7QOL - chains C and S of the 30 polymer chains in the assembly; structure by electron microscopy, 3.33 A resolution.

Chain C (and S):
Name: Ring protein 2 gp40
From: Bacteroides phage crAss001
Notes: chain S of this document is another copy of the same molecule, construct and numbering; everything in this record applies to it too
UniProt: A0A385DT87 (A0A385DT87_9CAUD); residue numbers follow UniProt; this construct covers 1-225
Amino-acid sequence (225 residues; numbered 1 to 225; the number before each row is that of its first residue):
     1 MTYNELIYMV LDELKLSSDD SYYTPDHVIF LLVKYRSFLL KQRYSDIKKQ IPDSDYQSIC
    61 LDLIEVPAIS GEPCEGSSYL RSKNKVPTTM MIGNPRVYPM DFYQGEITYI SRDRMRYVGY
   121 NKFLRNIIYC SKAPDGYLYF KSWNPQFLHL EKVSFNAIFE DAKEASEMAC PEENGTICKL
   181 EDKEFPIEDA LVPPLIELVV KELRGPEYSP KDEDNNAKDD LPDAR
Disulfides: Cys-60/Cys-170

Chain C / chain S interface:
Residue-residue contacts (79; chain C residue first):
  Tyr-22(C) / Asp-12(S)  hydrogen bond
  Tyr-22(C) / Lys-15(S)
  Tyr-22(C) / Ser-17(S)
  Tyr-23(C) / Asp-12(S)  hydrogen bond (side chain-backbone)
  Tyr-23(C) / Glu-13(S)
  Tyr-23(C) / Lys-15(S)
  His-27(C) / Met-9(S)
  His-27(C) / Asp-12(S)  salt bridge
  Phe-30(C) / Met-1(S)  hydrophobic
  Phe-30(C) / Glu-5(S)
  Leu-31(C) / Met-9(S)  hydrophobic
  Lys-34(C) / Met-1(S)
  Lys-34(C) / Asp-189(S)  salt bridge
  Tyr-35(C) / Pro-193(S)
  Ser-37(C) / Ala-190(S)
  Phe-38(C) / Ala-190(S)
  Lys-41(C) / Tyr-44(S)  hydrogen bond
  Lys-41(C) / Glu-188(S)  salt bridge
  Lys-41(C) / Ala-190(S)
  Ala-68(C) / Asp-101(S)
  Ile-69(C) / Pro-99(S)
  Ile-69(C) / Asp-101(S)
  Glu-75(C) / Gln-104(S)
  Gly-76(C) / Gln-104(S)
  Tyr-79(C) / Asp-101(S)  hydrogen bond
  Tyr-79(C) / Tyr-103(S)
  Arg-81(C) / Glu-173(S)  salt bridge
  Met-91(C) / Gln-50(S)
  Met-91(C) / Pro-52(S)  hydrophobic
  Arg-112(C) / Asp-53(S)  salt bridge
  Arg-112(C) / Tyr-56(S)
  Arg-112(C) / Phe-102(S)
  Arg-112(C) / Tyr-103(S)
  Arg-112(C) / Asn-156(S)
  Asp-113(C) / Asn-94(S)
  Met-115(C) / Tyr-103(S)
  Arg-116(C) / Arg-96(S)
  Arg-116(C) / Phe-102(S)
  Arg-116(C) / Tyr-103(S)
  Arg-116(C) / Glu-106(S)  salt bridge
  Tyr-117(C) / Glu-106(S)  hydrogen bond
  Ser-131(C) / Tyr-103(S)  hydrogen bond
  Lys-132(C) / Asp-53(S)
  Lys-132(C) / Tyr-103(S)
  Ala-133(C) / Tyr-103(S)  hydrogen bond (backbone-side chain)
  Pro-134(C) / Tyr-98(S)
  Pro-134(C) / Phe-102(S)  hydrophobic
  Pro-134(C) / Asn-156(S)
  Tyr-137(C) / Glu-173(S)  hydrogen bond
  Tyr-139(C) / Tyr-103(S)  hydrophobic
  Glu-160(C) / Ser-54(S)
  Glu-160(C) / Glu-188(S)
  Glu-160(C) / Asp-189(S)  hydrogen bond (side chain-backbone)
  Asp-161(C) / Asp-189(S)
  Glu-202(C) / Glu-13(S)
  Pro-206(C) / Glu-13(S)
  Pro-206(C) / Lys-15(S)
  Glu-207(C) / Lys-15(S)
  Ser-209(C) / Lys-15(S)
  Ser-209(C) / Arg-204(S)
  Ser-209(C) / Tyr-208(S)
  Pro-210(C) / Tyr-208(S)
  Lys-211(C) / Lys-15(S)
  Lys-211(C) / Ser-17(S)
  Asp-212(C) / Ser-18(S)
  Asp-212(C) / Asp-20(S)
  Asp-212(C) / Ser-21(S)
  Ala-217(C) / Asp-20(S)
  Lys-218(C) / Asp-20(S)
  Lys-218(C) / Glu-213(S)  salt bridge
  Asp-219(C) / Asp-20(S)  hydrogen bond (backbone-backbone)
  Asp-219(C) / Ser-21(S)
  Asp-219(C) / Tyr-22(S)
  Leu-221(C) / Leu-16(S)  hydrophobic
  Leu-221(C) / Glu-207(S)
  Leu-221(C) / Tyr-208(S)
  Pro-222(C) / Glu-207(S)
  Pro-222(C) / Tyr-208(S)
  Pro-222(C) / Ser-209(S)
Also at the interface, not in a pair above, chain C (44 interface residues in all): Thr-88, Leu-203
Also at the interface, not in a pair above, chain S (45 interface residues in all): Leu-11, Ile-51, Ser-58, Met-100, Val-192, Pro-194, Ile-196

In short:
44 residues of chain C and 45 residues of chain S are in contact, with 10 hydrogen bonds and 7 salt bridges.
Among the polar pairs are His-27(C)/Asp-12(S), Lys-34(C)/Asp-189(S) and Lys-41(C)/Glu-188(S).
Both chains are Ring protein 2 gp40 (Bacteroides phage crAss001). Entry 7QOL (Tail assembly of the phicrAss001
virion with C6 symmetry imposed) was determined by electron microscopy, deposited together with 7QOG, 7QOH,
7QOI, 7QOJ and 7QOK.
